7E4P - chains B and C of the 6 polymer chains in the assembly; structure by X-ray diffraction, 2.40 A resolution.

# Chain B
Protein: Tubulin beta-2B chain
Source organism: Bos taurus
UniProtKB: Q6B856 (TBB2B_BOVIN); residue numbers follow UniProt; this construct covers 1-431
Chain sequence (431 residues; each row starts with the number of its first residue):
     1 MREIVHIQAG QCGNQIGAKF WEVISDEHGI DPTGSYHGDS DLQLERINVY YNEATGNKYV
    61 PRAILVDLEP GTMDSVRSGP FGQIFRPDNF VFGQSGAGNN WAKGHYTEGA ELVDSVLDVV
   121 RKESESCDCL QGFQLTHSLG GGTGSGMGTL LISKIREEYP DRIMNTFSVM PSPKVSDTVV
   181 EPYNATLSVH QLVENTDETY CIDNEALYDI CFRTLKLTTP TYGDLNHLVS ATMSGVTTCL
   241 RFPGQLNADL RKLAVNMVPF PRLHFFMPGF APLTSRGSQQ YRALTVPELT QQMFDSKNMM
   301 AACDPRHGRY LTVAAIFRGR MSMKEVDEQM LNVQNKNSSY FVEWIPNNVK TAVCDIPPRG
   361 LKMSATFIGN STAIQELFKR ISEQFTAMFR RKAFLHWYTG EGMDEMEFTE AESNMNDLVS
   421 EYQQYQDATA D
Unresolved in the structure: 1, 429-431
Swiss-Prot annotation at these positions:
  - motif: Met-1 to Ile-4 (MREI motif)
  - binding site (GTP): Gln-11, Glu-69, Ser-138, Gly-142, Thr-143, Gly-144, Asn-204, Asn-226
  - binding site (Mg(2+)): Glu-69
  - modified residue: Ser-40 (Phosphoserine), Thr-55 (Phosphothreonine), Lys-58 (N6-acetyllysine), Ser-172 (Phosphoserine), Thr-285 (Phosphothreonine), Thr-290 (Phosphothreonine), Arg-318 (Omega-N-methylarginine)
  - cross-link (Glycyl lysine isopeptide (Lys-Gly)): Lys-58 (interchain with G-Cter in ubiquitin), Lys-324 (interchain with G-Cter in ubiquitin)
Ion coordination: Mg2+: Gln-11 (together with GDP)
Ligand contacts: GDP (guanosine-5'-diphosphate): Ala-9, Gly-10, Gln-11, Cys-12, Gln-15, Ile-16, Asp-67, Ala-97, Asn-99, Ser-138, Gly-140, Gly-141, Gly-142, Thr-143, Gly-144, Val-169, Pro-171, Val-175, Asp-177, Glu-181, Asn-204, Tyr-222, Leu-225, Asn-226

# Chain C
Protein: Tubulin alpha-1B chain
Source organism: Bos taurus
UniProtKB: P81947 (TBA1B_BOVIN); numbering as in UniProt (aligned over 1-440)
Chain sequence (440 residues; each row starts with the number of its first residue):
     1 MRECISIHVG QAGVQIGNAC WELYCLEHGI QPDGQMPSDK TIGGGDDSFN TFFSETGAGK
    61 HVPRAVFVDL EPTVIDEVRT GTYRQLFHPE QLITGKEDAA NNYARGHYTI GKEIIDLVLD
   121 RIRKLADQCT GLQGFLVFHS FGGGTGSGFT SLLMERLSVD YGKKSKLEFS IYPAPQVSTA
   181 VVEPYNSILT THTTLEHSDC AFMVDNEAIY DICRRNLDIE RPTYTNLNRL ISQIVSSITA
   241 SLRFDGALNV DLTEFQTNLV PYPRIHFPLA TYAPVISAEK AYHEQLSVAE ITNACFEPAN
   301 QMVKCDPRHG KYMACCLLYR GDVVPKDVNA AIATIKTKRS IQFVDWCPTG FKVGINYQPP
   361 TVVPGGDLAK VQRAVCMLSN TTAIAEAWAR LDHKFDLMYA KRAFVHWYVG EGMEEGEFSE
   421 AREDMAALEK DYEEVGVDSV
Ion coordination: Ca2+: Asp-39, Thr-41, Gly-44, Glu-55
Ligand contacts: GTP (guanosine-5'-triphosphate): Gly-10, Gln-11, Ala-12, Gln-15, Ile-16, Asp-69, Asp-98, Ala-99, Ala-100, Asn-101, Ser-140, Gly-142, Gly-143, Gly-144, Thr-145, Gly-146, Ile-171, Pro-173, Val-177, Ser-178, Thr-179, Glu-183, Asn-206, Tyr-224, Leu-227, Asn-228, Ile-231

# Interface between chain B and chain C
Residue-residue contacts - 39 pairs, chain B then chain C:
  Gln-94(B) / Met-1(C)
  Gln-94(B) / Arg-2(C)  hydrogen bond (backbone-side chain)
  Ser-95(B) / Arg-2(C)  hydrogen bond (backbone-side chain)
  Gly-96(B) / Arg-2(C)
  Asn-99(B) / Glu-254(C)
  Asp-177(B) / Lys-352(C)  hydrogen bond (backbone-side chain)
  Thr-178(B) / Asn-258(C)
  Val-179(B) / Asn-258(C)  hydrogen bond (backbone-side chain)
  Val-179(B) / Pro-348(C)  hydrophobic
  Thr-219(B) / Lys-326(C)
  Thr-219(B) / Asn-329(C)
  Ala-387(B) / Trp-346(C)
  Met-388(B) / Trp-346(C)
  Arg-390(B) / Asp-345(C)  salt bridge
  Arg-390(B) / Ser-439(C)  hydrogen bond
  Arg-391(B) / Tyr-262(C)  hydrogen bond (backbone-side chain)
  Arg-391(B) / Asp-345(C)  salt bridge
  Arg-391(B) / Trp-346(C)
  Arg-391(B) / Glu-434(C)  hydrogen bond (side chain-backbone)
  Arg-391(B) / Val-435(C)
  Arg-391(B) / Val-437(C)  hydrogen bond (side chain-backbone)
  Arg-391(B) / Asp-438(C)
  Arg-391(B) / Ser-439(C)  hydrogen bond
  Lys-392(B) / Tyr-262(C)
  Ala-393(B) / Pro-261(C)
  Ala-393(B) / Tyr-262(C)
  Ala-393(B) / Trp-346(C)  hydrophobic
  Phe-394(B) / Thr-257(C)
  Phe-394(B) / Asn-258(C)
  Phe-394(B) / Val-260(C)
  Phe-394(B) / Pro-261(C)  hydrogen bond (backbone-backbone)
  Phe-394(B) / Trp-346(C)  hydrophobic
  His-396(B) / Val-260(C)  hydrogen bond (side chain-backbone)
  His-396(B) / Pro-261(C)
  His-396(B) / Tyr-262(C)
  His-396(B) / Pro-263(C)
  Trp-397(B) / Gln-256(C)
  Trp-397(B) / Thr-257(C)  hydrogen bond (side chain-backbone)
  Trp-397(B) / Val-260(C)
Also at the interface, not in a pair above, chain B (20 interface residues in all): Gly-98, Val-180, Leu-395
Also at the interface, not in a pair above, chain C (22 interface residues in all): Met-313

# In short
The interface between chain B and chain C involves 20 residues on one side and 22 on the other; the contacts
include 12 hydrogen bonds and 2 salt bridges. Among the polar pairs are Arg-390(B)/Asp-345(C),
Arg-391(B)/Asp-345(C) and Gln-94(B)/Arg-2(C). Chain B binds GDP.
Chain B is Tubulin beta-2B chain and chain C is Tubulin alpha-1B chain, both from Bos taurus; the structure,
Crystal structure of tubulin in complex with Ansamitocin P3, was determined by X-ray diffraction.
